PDB entry 6YUP | electron microscopy, 2.90 A resolution | chains A and C of the 4 polymer chains in the assembly

== Chain A (and C) ==
Molecule: Neutral and basic amino acid transport protein rBAT
From: Homo sapiens
Notes: chain C of this document is another copy of the same molecule, construct and numbering; everything in this record applies to it too
UniProt: Q07837 (SLC31_HUMAN); residues 1-685 here = UniProt positions 1-685
Sequence (685 residues; numbered 1 to 685; the number before each row is that of its first residue):
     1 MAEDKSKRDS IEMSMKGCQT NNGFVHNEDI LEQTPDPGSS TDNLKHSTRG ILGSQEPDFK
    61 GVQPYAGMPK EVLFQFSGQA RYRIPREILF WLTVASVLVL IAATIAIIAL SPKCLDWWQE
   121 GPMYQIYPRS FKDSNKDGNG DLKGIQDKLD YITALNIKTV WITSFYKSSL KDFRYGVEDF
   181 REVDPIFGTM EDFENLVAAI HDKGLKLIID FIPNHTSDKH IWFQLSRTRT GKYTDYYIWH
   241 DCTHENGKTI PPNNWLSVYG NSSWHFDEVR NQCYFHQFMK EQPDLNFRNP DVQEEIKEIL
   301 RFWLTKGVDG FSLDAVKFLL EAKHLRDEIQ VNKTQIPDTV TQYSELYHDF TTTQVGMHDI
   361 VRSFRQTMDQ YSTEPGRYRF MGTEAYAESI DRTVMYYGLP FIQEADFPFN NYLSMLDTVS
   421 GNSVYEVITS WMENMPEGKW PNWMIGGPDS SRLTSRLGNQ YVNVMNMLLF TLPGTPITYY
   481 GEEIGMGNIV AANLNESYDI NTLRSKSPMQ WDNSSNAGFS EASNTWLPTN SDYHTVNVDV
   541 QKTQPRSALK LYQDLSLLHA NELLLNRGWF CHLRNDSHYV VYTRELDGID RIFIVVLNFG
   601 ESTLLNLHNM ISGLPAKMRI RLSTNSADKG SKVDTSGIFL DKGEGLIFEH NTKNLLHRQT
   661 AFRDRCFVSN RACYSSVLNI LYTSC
Not modelled in the structure: 1-91
Swiss-Prot annotation at these positions:
  - binding site (Ca(2+)): Asn-214, Asp-284, Phe-318, Leu-319, Glu-321
  - modified residue: Ser-10 (Phosphoserine)
  - glycosylation (N-linked (GlcNAc...) asparagine): Asn-214, Asn-261, Asn-332, Asn-495, Asn-513, Asn-575
  - natural variant: Leu-89 (L89P: In CSNU), Pro-122 (P122S: In CSNU), Met-123 (M123R: In CSNU), Tyr-124 (Y124C: In CSNU), Pro-128 (P128Q: In CSNU), Ser-130 (S130P: In CSNU), Asp-137 (D137G: In CSNU), Gly-140 (G140R: In CSNU), Leu-149 (L149Q: In CSNU), Tyr-151 (Y151C: In CSNU), Asp-179 (D179Y: In CSNU), Arg-181 (R181Q: In CSNU), 36 further natural variant entries in UniProt
Cystine bridges: Cys-242/Cys-273, Cys-571/Cys-666, Cys-673/Cys-685
Covalent attachments: N-acetylglucosamine (NAG) linked to Asn-261, Asn-332, Asn-575
Bound ions: Ca2+: Asn-214, Asp-284, Phe-318, Leu-319, Glu-321
Reported in the primary citation:
  - post-translational modification sites: Asn-575
  - disease-associated variants - M467K, M467T: decreased localization (citing earlier work)
  - Ca2+ coordination: Asn-214, Asp-284, Phe-318, Leu-319, Glu-321
  - disease-associated variants - T216M: decreased stability (proposed by the authors, not directly observed)
  - self-association interface (contacts with another copy of this molecule); pairs are residue here / residue on that copy: Arg-326/Asp-349, Val-355/Val-355 (hydrophobic contact), Asp-359/Arg-362

== Interface between chain A and chain C ==
Pairs across the interface - 26 pairs, chain A then chain C:
  Lys-323(A) / Asp-391(C)  salt bridge
  Arg-326(A) / Tyr-347(C)
  Arg-326(A) / Asp-349(C)  salt bridge
  Asp-327(A) / Ile-329(C)
  Ile-329(A) / Asp-327(C)
  Ile-329(A) / Phe-350(C)  hydrophobic
  Tyr-347(A) / Arg-326(C)
  Asp-349(A) / Arg-326(C)  salt bridge
  Asp-349(A) / Phe-350(C)
  Phe-350(A) / Ile-329(C)  hydrophobic
  Phe-350(A) / Asp-349(C)
  Thr-353(A) / Val-355(C)
  Val-355(A) / Thr-353(C)
  Val-355(A) / Met-395(C)  hydrophobic
  Asp-359(A) / Arg-362(C)  salt bridge
  Asp-359(A) / Leu-399(C)
  Arg-362(A) / Asp-359(C)  salt bridge
  Arg-362(A) / Phe-401(C)
  Ser-363(A) / Phe-401(C)
  Gln-366(A) / Phe-401(C)
  Asp-391(A) / Lys-323(C)  salt bridge
  Met-395(A) / Val-355(C)  hydrophobic
  Leu-399(A) / Asp-359(C)
  Phe-401(A) / Arg-362(C)
  Phe-401(A) / Ser-363(C)
  Phe-401(A) / Gln-366(C)
Also at the interface, not in a pair above, chain A (21 interface residues in all): His-324, Gln-354, His-358, Ile-402
Also at the interface, not in a pair above, chain C (21 interface residues in all): His-324, Gln-354, His-358, Ile-402

== Overview ==
The chain A/chain C interface involves 21 residues from each chain; the contacts include 6 salt bridges. Polar
contacts include Lys-323(A)/Asp-391(C), Arg-326(A)/Asp-349(C) and Asp-359(A)/Arg-362(C). N-acetylglucosamine
is covalently linked to Asn-261(A), Asn-332(A) and Asn-575(A). The paper reports that M467K and M467T of chain
A reduce localization; Ca2+ coordination by Asn-214(A), Asp-284(A) and Phe-318(A) among others.
Both chains are Neutral and basic amino acid transport protein rBAT (Homo sapiens). Entry 6YUP
(Heterotetrameric structure of the rBAT-b(0,+)AT1 complex) was determined by electron microscopy, deposited
together with 6YUZ and 6YV1.
